PDB entry 6UD4 | electron microscopy, 3.30 A resolution | chains A and B of the 8 polymer chains in the assembly

[Chain A (and B)]
Molecule: Glutamate receptor 2
From: Rattus norvegicus
Notes: chain B of this document is another copy of the same molecule, construct and numbering; everything in this record applies to it too
Reference sequence: P19491 (GRIA2_RAT); residues -20 to 847 here correspond to UniProt positions 1-868 (UniProt number = residue number + 21)
Amino-acid sequence (889 residues; each row starts with the number of its first residue; numbers below 1 keep their minus sign (Met-20 is residue -20)):
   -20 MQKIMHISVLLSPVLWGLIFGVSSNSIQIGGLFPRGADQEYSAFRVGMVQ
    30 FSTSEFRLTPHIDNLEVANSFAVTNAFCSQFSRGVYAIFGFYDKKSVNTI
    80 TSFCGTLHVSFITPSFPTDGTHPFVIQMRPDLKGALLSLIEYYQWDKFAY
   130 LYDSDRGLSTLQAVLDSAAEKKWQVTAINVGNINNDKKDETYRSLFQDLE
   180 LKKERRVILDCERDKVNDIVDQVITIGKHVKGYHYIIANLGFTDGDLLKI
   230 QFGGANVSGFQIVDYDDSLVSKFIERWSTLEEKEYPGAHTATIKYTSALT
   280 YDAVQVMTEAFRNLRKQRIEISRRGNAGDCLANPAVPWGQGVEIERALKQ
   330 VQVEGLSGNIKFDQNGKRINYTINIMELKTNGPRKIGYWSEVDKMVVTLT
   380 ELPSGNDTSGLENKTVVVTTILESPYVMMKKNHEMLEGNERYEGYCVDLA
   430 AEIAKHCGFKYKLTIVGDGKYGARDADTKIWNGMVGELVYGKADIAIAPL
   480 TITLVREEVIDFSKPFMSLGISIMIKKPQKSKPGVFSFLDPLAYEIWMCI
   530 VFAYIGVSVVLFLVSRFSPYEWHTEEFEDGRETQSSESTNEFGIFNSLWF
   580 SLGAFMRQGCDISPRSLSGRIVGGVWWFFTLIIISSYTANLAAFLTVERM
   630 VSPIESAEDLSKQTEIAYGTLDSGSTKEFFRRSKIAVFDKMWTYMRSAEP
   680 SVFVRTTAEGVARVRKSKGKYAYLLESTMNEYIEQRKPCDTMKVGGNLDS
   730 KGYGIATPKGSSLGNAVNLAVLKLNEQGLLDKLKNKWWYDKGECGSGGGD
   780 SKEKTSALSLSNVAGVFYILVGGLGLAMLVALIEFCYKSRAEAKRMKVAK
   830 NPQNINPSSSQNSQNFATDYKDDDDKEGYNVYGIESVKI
Unresolved in the structure: -20 to 393, 549-594, 777-783, 825-868
Construct notes: conflict Arg586 (Gln607 in P19491); expression tag (848-868)
UniProt features mapped onto this chain:
  - region: Ala846, Thr847 (Required for interaction with IQSEC1)
  - binding site (L-glutamate): Pro478, Thr480, Arg485, Ser654, Thr655, Glu705
  - site: Arg453 (Interaction with the cone snail toxin Con-ikot-ikot), Ile633 (Crucial to convey clamshell closure to channel opening), Arg660 (Interaction with the cone snail toxin Con-ikot-ikot), Lys752 (Interaction with the cone snail toxin Con-ikot-ikot)
  - modified residue (Phosphoserine): Ser662, Ser696, Ser839, Ser842
  - lipidation (S-palmitoyl cysteine): Cys589, Cys815
  - glycosylation (N-linked (GlcNAc...) asparagine): Asn235, Asn349, Asn385, Asn392
Disulfide bonds: Cys718-Cys773
Ligand contacts: ZK1 ({[7-morpholin-4-yl-2,3-dioxo-6-(trifluoromethyl)-3,4-dihydroquinoxalin-1(2H)-yl]methyl}phosphonic acid): Glu402, Tyr405, Tyr450, Pro478, Leu479, Thr480, Arg485, Gly653, Ser654, Thr655, Thr686, Met708, Tyr732
Reported in the primary citation:
  - specificity-determining residues: Glu524, Met527, Cys528, Leu789, Ala793 (by similarity / conservation)

[How chain A and chain B interact]
Residue-residue contacts (51):
  Asp519(A) - Ala786(B)
  Pro520(A) - Ala786(B)
  Pro520(A) - Leu787(B)  hydrogen bond (backbone-backbone)
  Leu521(A) - Leu787(B)
  Ala522(A) - Leu787(B)  hydrogen bond (backbone-backbone)
  Glu524(A) - Leu789(B)
  Ile525(A) - Leu787(B)
  Ile525(A) - Ser788(B)
  Ile525(A) - Leu789(B)
  Cys528(A) - Leu789(B)  hydrophobic
  Cys528(A) - Phe796(B)  hydrophobic
  Ala532(A) - Leu799(B)  hydrophobic
  Val539(A) - Leu803(B)  hydrophobic
  Leu542(A) - Met807(B)  hydrophobic
  Val543(A) - Ala810(B)  hydrophobic
  Phe546(A) - Ala810(B)  hydrophobic
  Phe546(A) - Leu811(B)  hydrophobic
  Phe546(A) - Phe814(B)
  Ser597(A) - Ala806(B)  hydrogen bond (side chain-backbone)
  Ser597(A) - Val809(B)
  Ser597(A) - Ala810(B)  hydrogen bond (side chain-backbone)
  Arg599(A) - Tyr533(B)
  Ile600(A) - Ala806(B)  hydrophobic
  Val601(A) - Leu803(B)  hydrophobic
  Val601(A) - Ala806(B)  hydrophobic
  Gly602(A) - Tyr533(B)
  Gly603(A) - Tyr533(B)  hydrogen bond (backbone-side chain)
  Val604(A) - Leu799(B)  hydrophobic
  Trp606(A) - Thr609(B)
  Phe607(A) - Trp526(B)  hydrophobic
  Phe608(A) - Val795(B)  hydrophobic
  Phe608(A) - Phe796(B)  hydrophobic
  Leu610(A) - Ile613(B)  hydrophobic
  Ile611(A) - Phe517(B)  hydrophobic
  Ile611(A) - Val795(B)  hydrophobic
  Ser614(A) - Tyr616(B)
  Ser614(A) - Thr617(B)
  Ser615(A) - Leu620(B)
  Ser615(A) - Leu787(B)
  Ala618(A) - Leu620(B)  hydrophobic
  Ala618(A) - Ala621(B)
  Ala618(A) - Leu624(B)  hydrophobic
  Asn619(A) - Leu624(B)
  Asn619(A) - Ser785(B)
  Asn619(A) - Ala786(B)
  Asn619(A) - Leu787(B)
  Ala622(A) - Thr625(B)
  Phe623(A) - Thr784(B)
  Phe623(A) - Ser785(B)
  Phe623(A) - Ala786(B)
  Thr643(A) - Ser775(B)
Other interface residues (no listed pair), chain A (37 interface residues in all): Ile529, Val536, Ile612, Thr625, Val626, Thr672
Other interface residues (no listed pair), chain B (33 interface residues in all): Trp605, Asp769, Val792, Ile798, Leu805

[Summary]
37 residues of chain A and 33 residues of chain B are in contact; the contacts include 5 hydrogen bonds. Among
the polar pairs are Ser597(A)-Ala806(B), Ser597(A)-Ala810(B) and Gly603(A)-Tyr533(B). Bound to chain A:
compound ZK1. UniProt lists 6 L-glutamate-binding residues on chain A. The paper reports specificity
determinants Glu524(A), Met527(A) and Cys528(A) among others.
Both chains are Glutamate receptor 2 (Rattus norvegicus). Entry 6UD4 (GluA2 in complex with its auxiliary
subunit CNIH3 in AS map II - (LBD-TMD-C3(AS) II)- with ...) was determined by electron microscopy, deposited
together with 6PEQ, 6U5S, 6U6I, 6UCB and 6UD8.
